Entry 8RV1 (X-ray diffraction, 1.39 A resolution); this record covers chains A and B.

== Chain A ==
Protein: Egl nine homolog 1
Source organism: Homo sapiens
Notes: EC 1.14.11.29
Reference sequence: Q9GZT9 (EGLN1_HUMAN); residues 181-407 here = UniProt positions 181-407
Amino-acid sequence (227 residues; numbered 181 to 407; the number before each row is that of its first residue):
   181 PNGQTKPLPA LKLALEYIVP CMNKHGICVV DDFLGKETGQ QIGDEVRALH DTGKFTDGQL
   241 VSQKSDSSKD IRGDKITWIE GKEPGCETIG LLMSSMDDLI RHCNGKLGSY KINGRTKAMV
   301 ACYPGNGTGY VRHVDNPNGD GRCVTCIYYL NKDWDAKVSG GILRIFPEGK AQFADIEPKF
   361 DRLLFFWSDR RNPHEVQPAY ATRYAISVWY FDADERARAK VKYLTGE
Disordered / not traced: 181-187, 407
Construct notes: engineered mutation S387 (Thr in Q9GZT9)
Curated features (UniProtKB/Swiss-Prot):
  - region: V241 to I251 (Beta(2)beta(3) 'finger-like' loop)
  - binding site (Fe cation): H313, D315, H374
  - binding site (2-oxoglutarate): R383
  - modified residue (S-nitrosocysteine): C201, C208, C302, C323, C326
  - natural variant: P317 (P317R: In ECYT3), R371 (R371H: In ECYT3)
  - mutagenesis: C201 (C201A: Little change in enzyme activity), C208 (C208A: Little change in enzyme activity), R252 (R252A: Reduced C-terminal ODD domain (CODD) hydroxylation of HIF1A), D254 (D254A/K: Reduced C-terminal ODD domain (CODD) hxdroxylation of HIF1A), C266 (C266A: Little change in enzyme activity), C283 (C283A: Little change in enzyme activity), C302 (C302A: Slight increase in enzyme activity), Y303 (Y303F: No effect), C323 (C323A: Little change in enzyme activity), C326 (C326A: Slight increase in enzyme activity), R383 (R383A: Reduces enzyme activity by 95%)

== Chain B ==
Protein: Endothelial PAS domain-containing protein 1
Reference sequence: Q99814 (EPAS1_HUMAN); residues 523-542 here = UniProt positions 523-542
Amino-acid sequence (20 residues; each row starts with the number of its first residue):
   523 ELDLETLAPY IPMDGEDFQL
Modified positions: P531 (4-hydroxyproline; HYP)

== Chain A / chain B interface ==
Pairs across the interface (58):
  Q239(A) - P531(B)
  Q239(A) - Y532(B)  hydrogen bond (backbone-backbone)
  L240(A) - T528(B)
  L240(A) - L529(B)
  L240(A) - A530(B)
  L240(A) - Y532(B)
  V241(A) - E527(B)
  V241(A) - A530(B)  hydrogen bond (backbone-backbone)
  V241(A) - P531(B)
  V241(A) - Y532(B)
  S242(A) - E527(B)  hydrogen bond (backbone-backbone)
  S242(A) - T528(B)
  I251(A) - T528(B)
  I251(A) - L529(B)  hydrophobic
  R252(A) - P531(B)
  R252(A) - Y532(B)
  W258(A) - Y532(B)
  D277(A) - F540(B)
  D277(A) - L542(B)
  R281(A) - L542(B)  hydrogen bond (side chain-backbone)
  I292(A) - L542(B)  hydrophobic
  N293(A) - Q541(B)
  N293(A) - L542(B)  hydrogen bond (backbone-backbone)
  G294(A) - F540(B)
  G294(A) - L542(B)
  R295(A) - D539(B)
  R295(A) - F540(B)  hydrogen bond (backbone-backbone)
  T296(A) - I533(B)
  Y310(A) - L529(B)  hydrogen bond (side chain-backbone)
  Y310(A) - A530(B)
  Y310(A) - P531(B)  hydrogen bond (side chain-backbone)
  R312(A) - L529(B)
  H313(A) - L529(B)
  H313(A) - P531(B)
  V314(A) - A530(B)
  D315(A) - A530(B)
  D315(A) - P531(B)
  P317(A) - L526(B)  hydrophobic
  P317(A) - E527(B)
  P317(A) - A530(B)
  N318(A) - E527(B)
  R322(A) - P531(B)  hydrogen bond (side chain-backbone)
  R322(A) - I533(B)
  R370(A) - L526(B)
  W389(A) - P531(B)
  W389(A) - I533(B)  hydrophobic
  Y390(A) - L542(B)  hydrophobic
  F391(A) - I533(B)  hydrophobic
  F391(A) - D539(B)
  R396(A) - I533(B)
  R396(A) - P534(B)  hydrogen bond (side chain-backbone)
  R396(A) - M535(B)  hydrogen bond
  R396(A) - D539(B)  salt bridge
  K400(A) - G537(B)  hydrogen bond (side chain-backbone)
  K400(A) - E538(B)  hydrogen bond (side chain-backbone)
  K400(A) - D539(B)  salt bridge
  Y403(A) - M535(B)  hydrophobic
  Y403(A) - D536(B)
Other interface residues (no listed pair), chain A (33 interface residues in all): I280, V311, D320, A399

== Summary ==
33 residues of chain A face 17 of chain B across their interface, with 13 hydrogen bonds and 2 salt bridges.
Among the polar pairs are R396(A)-D539(B), K400(A)-D539(B) and R281(A)-L542(B).
Chain A is Egl nine homolog 1 (Homo sapiens) and chain B is Endothelial PAS domain-containing protein 1; the
structure, HIF prolyl hydroxylase 2 (PHD2) T387S variant bound to acetate (ACT) and hydroxylated
Hypoxia-inducible Factor 2alpha ..., was determined by X-ray diffraction.
